3ZX0 - chains A and B; structure by X-ray diffraction, 2.50 A resolution.

Chain A (and B):
Molecule: Ectonucleoside triphosphate diphosphohydrolase 1
Source organism: Rattus norvegicus
Notes: EC 3.6.1.5; fragment: ectodomain, residues 38-189, 206-477; chain B of this document is another copy of the same molecule, construct and numbering; everything in this record applies to it too
UniProt: P97687 (ENTP1_RAT); numbering as in UniProt; present here: 38-189, 207-477
Chain sequence (452 residues; each row starts with the number of its first residue; note: 11 numbers in that range are skipped by the numbering (no residue carries them; nothing is unmodelled there)):
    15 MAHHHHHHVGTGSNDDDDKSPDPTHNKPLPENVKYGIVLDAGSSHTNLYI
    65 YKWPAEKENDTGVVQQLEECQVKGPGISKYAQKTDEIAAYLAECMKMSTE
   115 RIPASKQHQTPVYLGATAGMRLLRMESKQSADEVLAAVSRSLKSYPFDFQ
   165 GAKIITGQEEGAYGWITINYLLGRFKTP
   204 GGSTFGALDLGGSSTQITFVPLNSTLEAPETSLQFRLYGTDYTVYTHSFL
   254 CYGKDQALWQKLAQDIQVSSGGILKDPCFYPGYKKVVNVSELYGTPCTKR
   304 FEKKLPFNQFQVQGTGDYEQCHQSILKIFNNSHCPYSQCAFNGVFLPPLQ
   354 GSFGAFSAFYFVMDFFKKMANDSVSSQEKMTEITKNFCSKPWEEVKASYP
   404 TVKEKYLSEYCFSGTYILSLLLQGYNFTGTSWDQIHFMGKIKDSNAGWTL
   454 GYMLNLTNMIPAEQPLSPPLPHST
Disordered / not traced: 15-47, 68-76, 191-192, 204, 334-336, 374-377, 463-477 (chain B: 15-46, 69-76, 191-192, 204, 227-230, 334-335, 376-377, 463-477)
Differences from the reference sequence: expression tag (15-37); linker (190-192, 204-206); conflict I331 (Phe in P97687)
Disulfide bonds: C84-C108, C254-C300, C281-C324, C337-C342, C391-C414
Small-molecule neighbours: Heptamolybdate (MO7; bis(mu4-oxo)-bis(mu3-oxo)-octakis(mu2-oxo)-dodecaoxo-heptamolybdenum (VI)): K406, E407, K408
Swiss-Prot annotation at these positions:
  - active site: E174 (Proton acceptor)
  - glycosylation (N-linked (GlcNAc...) asparagine): N73, N226, N291, N333, N374, N429, N458

Chain A / chain B interface:
Residue-residue contacts (17):
  R138(A) - P338(B)
  R138(A) - Y339(B)
  M139(A) - P338(B)
  M139(A) - Y339(B)
  K142(A) - S340(B)
  K167(A) - P232(B)
  I168(A) - P232(B)
  T170(A) - E233(B)
  T170(A) - Y339(B)
  E173(A) - E233(B)  hydrogen bond (side chain-backbone)
  T228(A) - M139(B)
  L229(A) - K302(B)
  E230(A) - K302(B)
  E230(A) - R303(B)
  A231(A) - M139(B)  hydrophobic
  P338(A) - R303(B)
  Y339(A) - R303(B)
Other interface residues (no listed pair), chain A (16 interface residues in all): Q172, L236, L253
Other interface residues (no listed pair), chain B (11 interface residues in all): P299, F304, C337

In short:
16 residues of chain A and 11 residues of chain B are in contact; the contacts include 1 hydrogen bond. The
hydrogen-bonded pair is E173(A)-E233(B). Chain A binds Heptamolybdate. UniProt lists active-site residue
E174(A) on chain A.
Chain A and chain B are both Ectonucleoside triphosphate diphosphohydrolase 1 (Rattus norvegicus); the
structure, NTPDase1 in complex with Heptamolybdate, was determined by X-ray diffraction together with 3ZX2 and
3ZX3 from the same study.
